3BBT - chain B; structure by X-ray diffraction, 2.80 A resolution.

== Chain B ==
Molecule: Receptor tyrosine-protein kinase erbB-4
From: Homo sapiens
Notes: EC 2.7.10.1
Reference sequence: Q15303 (ERBB4_HUMAN); residues 677-1004 here correspond to UniProt positions 702-1029 (UniProt number = residue number + 25)
Amino-acid sequence (328 residues; numbered 677 to 1004; the number before each row is that of its first residue):
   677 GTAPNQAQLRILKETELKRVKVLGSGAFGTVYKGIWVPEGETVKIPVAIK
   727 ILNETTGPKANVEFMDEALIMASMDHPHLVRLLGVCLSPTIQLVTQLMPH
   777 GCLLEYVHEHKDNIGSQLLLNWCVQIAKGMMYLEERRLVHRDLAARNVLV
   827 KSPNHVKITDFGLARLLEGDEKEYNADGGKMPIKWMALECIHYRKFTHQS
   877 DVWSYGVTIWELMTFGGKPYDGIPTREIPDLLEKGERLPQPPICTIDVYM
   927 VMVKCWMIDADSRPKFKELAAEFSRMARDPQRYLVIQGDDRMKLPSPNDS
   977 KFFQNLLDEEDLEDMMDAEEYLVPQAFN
Not modelled in the structure: 677-682, 731-732, 844-857, 964, 974-1004
Curated features (UniProtKB/Swiss-Prot):
  - active site: D818 (Proton acceptor)
  - binding site (ATP): L699 to V707, K726, Q772 to M774, D818 to N823
  - modified residue: Y850 (Phosphotyrosine)
Residues lining bound ligands: lapatinib (FMM; n-{3-chloro-4-[(3-fluorobenzyl)oxy]phenyl}-6-[5-({[2-(methylsulfonyl)ethyl]amino}methyl)-2-furyl]-4-quinazolinamine): L699, V707, A724, I725, K726, M747, V756, L758, L769, T771, L773, M774, G777, C778, L825, T835, D836, F837, L839
What the authors report for this chain:
  - conformationally variable residues (order/disorder transition): E844 to M857
  - mutagenesis - L839R: increased signaling (basal activity)

== Summary ==
Ligands of chain B: lapatinib. UniProt lists active-site residue D818 and 19 ATP-binding residues. The paper
reports that L839R increases signaling (basal activity); conformational variability at E844.
Chain B is Receptor tyrosine-protein kinase erbB-4 (Homo sapiens); the structure, crystal structure of the
ErbB4 kinase in complex with lapatinib, was determined by X-ray diffraction (same publication as 3BBW and
3BCE).
